1JQM - chains A and B; structure by electron microscopy, 18.00 A resolution (very low resolution: no residue pairs are listed; an interface is given only as per-side residue counts).

# Chain A
Molecule: 50S Ribosomal protein L11
From: Escherichia coli
Reference sequence: P29395 (RL11_THEMA); residues -5 to 133 here correspond to UniProt positions 1-139 (UniProt number = residue number + 6)
Amino-acid sequence (139 residues; row label = number of the first residue in the row; numbers below 1 keep their minus sign (Ala-5 is residue -5)):
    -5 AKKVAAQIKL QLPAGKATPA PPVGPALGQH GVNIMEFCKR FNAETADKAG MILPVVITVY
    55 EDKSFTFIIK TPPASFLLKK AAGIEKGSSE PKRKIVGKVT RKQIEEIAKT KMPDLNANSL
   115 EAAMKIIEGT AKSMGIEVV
Unresolved in the structure: -5 to 0

# Chain B
Molecule: Elongation Factor G
From: Escherichia coli
Reference sequence: P13551 (EFG_THETH); numbering as in UniProt (aligned over 1-691)
Amino-acid sequence (691 residues; row label = number of the first residue in the row):
     1 MAVKVEYDLK RLRNIGIAAH IDAGKTTTTE RILYYTGRIH KIGEVHEGAA TMDFMEQERE
    61 RGITITAAVT TCFWKDHRIN IIDTPGHVDF TIEVERSMRV LDGAIVVFDS SQGVEPQSET
   121 VWRQAEKYKV PRIAFANKMD KTGADLWLVI RTMQERLGAR PVVMQLPIGR EDTFSGIIDV
   181 LRMKAYTYGN DLGTDIREIP IPEEYLDNAR EYHEKLVEVA ADFDENIMLK YLEGEEPTEE
   241 ELVAAIRKGT IDLKITPVFL GSALKNKGVQ LLLDAVVDYL PSPLDIPPIK GTTPEGEVVE
   301 IHPDPNGPLA ALAFKIMADP YVGRLTFIRV YSGTLTSGSY VYNTTKGRKE RVARLLRMHA
   361 NHREEVEELK AGDLGAVVGL KETITGDTLV GEDAPRVILE SIEVPEPVID VAIEPKTKAD
   421 QEKLSQALAR LAEEDPTFRV STHPETGQTI ISGMGELHLE IIVDRLKREF KVDANVGKPQ
   481 VAYRETITKP VDVEGKFIRQ TGGRGQYGHV KIKVEPLPRG SGFEFVNAIV GGVIPKEYIP
   541 AVQKGIEEAM QSGPLIGFPV VDIKVTLYDG SYHEVDSSEM AFKIAGSMAI KEAVQKGDPV
   601 ILEPIMRVEV TTPEEYMGDV IGDLNARRGQ ILGMEPRGNA QVIRAFVPLA EMFGYATDLR
   661 SKTQGRGSFV MFFDHYQEVP KQVQEKLIKG Q
Construct notes: conflict Asn208 (Gln in P13551)
Curated features (UniProtKB/Swiss-Prot):
  - binding site (GTP): Ala19 to Thr26, Asp83 to His87, Asn137 to Asp140

# Chain A / chain B interface
No residue of chain A is in contact with chain B in this assembly.

# Summary
Chain A and chain B make no direct contact in this assembly. From UniProt: 17 GTP-binding residues on chain B.
Chain A is 50S Ribosomal protein L11 and chain B is Elongation Factor G, both from Escherichia coli; the
structure, Fitting of L11 protein and elongation factor G (EF-G) in the cryo-em map of e. coli ..., was
determined by electron microscopy together with 1JQS and 1JQT from the same study.
